PDB entry 8TXF | X-ray diffraction, 1.29 A resolution | chains A and B

== Chain A ==
Protein: Avirulence protein B
From: Pseudomonas syringae
UniProtKB: P13835 (AVRB_PSESG); residues 1-321 here = UniProt positions 1-321
Amino-acid sequence (323 residues; row label = number of the first residue in the row; numbers below 1 keep their minus sign (Ala-1 is residue -1)):
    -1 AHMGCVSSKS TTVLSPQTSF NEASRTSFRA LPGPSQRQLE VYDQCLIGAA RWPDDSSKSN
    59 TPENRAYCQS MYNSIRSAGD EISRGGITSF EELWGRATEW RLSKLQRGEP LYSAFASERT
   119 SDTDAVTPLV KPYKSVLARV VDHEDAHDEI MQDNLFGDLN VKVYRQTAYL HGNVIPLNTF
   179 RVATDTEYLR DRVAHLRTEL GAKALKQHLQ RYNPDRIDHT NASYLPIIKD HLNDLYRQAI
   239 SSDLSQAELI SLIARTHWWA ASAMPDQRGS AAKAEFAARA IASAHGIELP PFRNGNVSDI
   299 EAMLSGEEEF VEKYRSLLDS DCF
Unresolved in the structure: -1 to 25, 321
Differences from the reference sequence: expression tag (-1 to 0)
From the paper describing this entry:
  - mutagenesis - G46D, R266A: decreased catalytic activity
  - mutagenesis - Y65A: decreased catalytic activity on dTDP-rhamnose
  - mutagenesis - R266A: abolished catalytic activity with RIN4 (chain B)

== Chain B ==
Protein: RIN4
From: Arabidopsis thaliana
Amino-acid sequence (30 residues; each row starts with the number of its first residue; note: 147 numbers in that range are skipped by the numbering (no residue carries them; nothing is unmodelled there)):
     1 A
   149 PKFGDWDENN PSSADGYTHI FNKVRDEVD
Unresolved in the structure: 173-177
From the paper describing this entry:
  - post-translational modification sites: Thr166
  - mutagenesis - T166E: unchanged binding to Avirulence protein B (chain A)
  - mutagenesis - Y165A, H167A: unchanged catalytic activity with Avirulence protein B (chain A)
  - mutagenesis - T166A, T166E: abolished catalytic activity

== Interface between chain A and chain B ==
Residue-residue contacts - 73 pairs, chain A then chain B:
  Arg117(A) with Ile168(B)
  Ser119(A) with Lys171(B), hydrogen bond (backbone-side chain)
  Asp120(A) with Asn170(B); Lys171(B), hydrogen bond (backbone-backbone)
  Thr121(A) with Ile168(B); Phe169(B); Asn170(B); Lys171(B)
  Asp122(A) with His167(B); Ile168(B); Phe169(B), hydrogen bond (backbone-backbone); Lys171(B)
  Ala123(A) with His167(B); Ile168(B), hydrophobic
  Val124(A) with Tyr165(B); Thr166(B); His167(B), hydrogen bond (backbone-backbone)
  Thr125(A) with Thr166(B), hydrogen bond
  Pro126(A) with Ala162(B), hydrophobic; Asp163(B); Tyr165(B)
  Val128(A) with Ala162(B); Asp163(B); Gly164(B)
  Lys129(A) with Gly164(B)
  Pro130(A) with Gly164(B)
  Tyr131(A) with Gly164(B)
  Lys132(A) with Gly152(B), hydrogen bond (side chain-backbone); Asp153(B), salt bridge
  Leu135(A) with Phe151(B); Gly152(B)
  Val139(A) with Phe151(B), hydrophobic
  Ala181(A) with Phe151(B)
  Thr182(A) with Phe151(B)
  Thr184(A) with Ala1(B); Pro149(B), hydrogen bond (side chain-backbone); Lys150(B); Phe151(B); Trp154(B)
  Glu185(A) with Pro149(B)
  Leu187(A) with Trp154(B), hydrophobic
  Arg188(A) with Pro149(B); Trp154(B)
  Val191(A) with Trp154(B)
  Arg195(A) with Asn158(B), hydrogen bond; Pro159(B); Ser160(B)
  Ala200(A) with Ser160(B), hydrogen bond (backbone-side chain)
  Leu203(A) with Ser160(B)
  Lys204(A) with Ser160(B); Ser161(B); Asp163(B), salt bridge
  Leu207(A) with Asn158(B); Ser160(B); Ala162(B)
  Gln208(A) with Ala162(B); Asp163(B), hydrogen bond (side chain-backbone); His167(B), hydrogen bond; Phe169(B)
  Arg209(A) with Phe169(B); Asn170(B), hydrogen bond (side chain-backbone); Val172(B)
  Tyr210(A) with Val172(B)
  Asn211(A) with Trp154(B)
  Pro212(A) with Trp154(B)
  Asp213(A) with Gly152(B); Trp154(B), hydrogen bond
  Asn219(A) with Lys171(B), hydrogen bond
  Ser221(A) with Lys171(B), hydrogen bond
  Met262(A) with Thr166(B)
  Gln265(A) with Thr166(B)
  Arg266(A) with Tyr165(B); Thr166(B)
Also at the interface, not in a pair above, chain A (42 interface residues in all): Leu109, Val180, His217
Also at the interface, not in a pair above, chain B (23 interface residues in all): Asp155

== In short ==
42 residues of chain A and 23 residues of chain B are in contact; the contacts include 15 hydrogen bonds and 2
salt bridges. Polar contacts include Lys132(A)-Asp153(B), Lys204(A)-Asp163(B) and Ser119(A)-Lys171(B). From
the paper: G46D and R266A of chain A reduce catalytic activity; a modification site at Thr166(B); 7
substitutions were tested in all.
Chain A is Avirulence protein B (Pseudomonas syringae) and chain B is RIN4 (Arabidopsis thaliana); the
structure, AvrB bound with RIN4 C-NOI motif, was determined by X-ray diffraction (same publication as 8TWJ,
8TWO and 8TWS).
